7CPQ - chains D and E of the 6 polymer chains in the assembly; structure by X-ray diffraction, 2.60 A resolution.

[Chain D]
Name: Tubulin beta-2B chain
From: Bos taurus
Reference sequence: Q6B856 (TBB2B_BOVIN); the author numbering skips numbers that UniProt does not, so the offset changes along the chain: 1-42 = UniProt 1-42; 45-360 = UniProt 43-358; 369-455 = UniProt 359-445
Amino-acid sequence (445 residues; each row starts with the number of its first residue; note: 10 numbers in that range are skipped by the numbering (no residue carries them; nothing is unmodelled there)):
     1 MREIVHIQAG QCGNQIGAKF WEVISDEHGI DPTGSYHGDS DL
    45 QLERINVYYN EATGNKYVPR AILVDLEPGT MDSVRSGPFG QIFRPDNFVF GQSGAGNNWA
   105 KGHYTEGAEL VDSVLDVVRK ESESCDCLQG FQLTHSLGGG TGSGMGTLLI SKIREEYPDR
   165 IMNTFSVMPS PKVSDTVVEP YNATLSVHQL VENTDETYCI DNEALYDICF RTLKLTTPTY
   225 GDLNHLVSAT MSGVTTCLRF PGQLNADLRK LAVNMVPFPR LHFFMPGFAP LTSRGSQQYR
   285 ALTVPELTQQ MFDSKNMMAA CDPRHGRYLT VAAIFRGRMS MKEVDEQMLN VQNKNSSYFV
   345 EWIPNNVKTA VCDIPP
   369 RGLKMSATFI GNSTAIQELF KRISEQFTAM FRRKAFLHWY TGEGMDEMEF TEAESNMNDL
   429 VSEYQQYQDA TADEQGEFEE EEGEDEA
Unresolved in the structure: 247, 276-285, 442-455
Curated features (UniProtKB/Swiss-Prot):
  - motif: Met1 to Ile4 (MREI motif)
  - binding site (GTP): Gln11, Glu71, Ser140, Gly144, Thr145, Gly146, Asn206, Asn228
  - binding site (Mg(2+)): Glu71
  - modified residue: Ser40 (Phosphoserine), Thr57 (Phosphothreonine), Lys60 (N6-acetyllysine), Ser174 (Phosphoserine), Thr287 (Phosphothreonine), Thr292 (Phosphothreonine), Arg320 (Omega-N-methylarginine), Glu448 (5-glutamyl polyglutamate)
  - cross-link (Glycyl lysine isopeptide (Lys-Gly)): Lys60 (interchain with G-Cter in ubiquitin), Lys326 (interchain with G-Cter in ubiquitin)
Metal / ion sites: Mg2+: Gln11 (together with GDP)
Small-molecule neighbours: GDP (guanosine-5'-diphosphate): Ala9, Gly10, Gln11, Cys12, Gly13, Gln15, Ile16, Asn101, Ser140, Gly142, Gly143, Gly144, Thr145, Gly146, Val171, Pro173, Val177, Asp179, Glu183, Asn206, Leu209, Tyr224, Leu227

[Chain E]
Name: Stathmin-4
From: Rattus norvegicus
Reference sequence: P63043 (STMN4_RAT); residues -43 to 145 here correspond to UniProt positions 1-189 (UniProt number = residue number + 44)
Amino-acid sequence (189 residues; each row starts with the number of its first residue; numbers below 1 keep their minus sign (Met-43 is residue -43)):
   -43 MTLAAYKEKM KELPLVSLFC SCFLSDPLNK SSYKYEADTV DLNWCVISDM EVIELNKCTS
    17 GQSFEVILKP PSFDGVPEFN ASLPRRRDPS LEEIQKKLEA AEERRKYQEA ELLKHLAEKR
    77 EHEREVIQKA IEENNNFIKM AKEKLAQKME SNKENREAHL AAMLERLQEK DKHAEEVRKN
   137 KELKEEASR
Unresolved in the structure: -43 to 5, 29-43, 142-145
Curated features (UniProtKB/Swiss-Prot):
  - modified residue: Ser46 (Phosphoserine)
  - lipidation (S-palmitoyl cysteine): Cys-24, Cys-22

[How chain D and chain E interact]
Contacting residue pairs (20):
  Tyr108(D) with His129(E), hydrogen bond; Ala130(E), hydrophobic; Val133(E), hydrophobic; Arg134(E), hydrogen bond (backbone-side chain)
  Ala112(D) with Arg134(E)
  Ser155(D) with Leu123(E)
  Arg158(D) with Leu123(E)
  Glu159(D) with Leu120(E); Leu123(E); Gln124(E); Asp127(E)
  Pro162(D) with Leu116(E), hydrophobic; Met119(E), hydrophobic
  Gly410(D) with Lys137(E)
  Glu411(D) with Val133(E); Lys137(E), salt bridge
  Gly412(D) with Val133(E); Asn136(E); Lys137(E)
  Glu417(D) with His129(E), salt bridge
Interface residues without a listed pair, chain D (14 interface residues in all): Lys156, Asp163, Asn197, Met413
Interface residues without a listed pair, chain E (13 interface residues in all): Arg112

[In short]
Chain D and chain E form an interface of 14 and 13 residues respectively, with 2 hydrogen bonds and 2 salt
bridges. Polar contacts include Glu411(D)-Lys137(E), Glu417(D)-His129(E) and Tyr108(D)-His129(E). Bound to
chain D: GDP.
Chain D is Tubulin beta-2B chain (Bos taurus) and chain E is Stathmin-4 (Rattus norvegicus); the structure,
crystal structure of T2R-TTL-(+)-6-Cl-JP18 complex, was determined by X-ray diffraction.
